5ZUD - chains B and C of the 5 polymer chains in the assembly; structure by electron microscopy, 4.90 A resolution (low resolution: residue-level contacts below are approximate; hydrogen-bond / salt-bridge calls are withheld).

# Chain B
Name: VP2
Organism: Enterovirus A71
UniProtKB: A0A1P8LK26 (A0A1P8LK26_9ENTO); residues 79-323 here = UniProt positions 79-323
Sequence (245 residues; row label = number of the first residue in the row):
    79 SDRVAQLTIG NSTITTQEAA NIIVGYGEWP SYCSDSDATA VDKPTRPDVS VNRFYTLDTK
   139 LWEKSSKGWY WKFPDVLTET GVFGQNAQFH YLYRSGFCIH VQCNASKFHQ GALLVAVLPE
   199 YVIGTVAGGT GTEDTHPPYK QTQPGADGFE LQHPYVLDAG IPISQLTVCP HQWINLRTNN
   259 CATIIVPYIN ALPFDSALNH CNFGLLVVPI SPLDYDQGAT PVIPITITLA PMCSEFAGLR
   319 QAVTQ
Unresolved in the structure: 79-81, 319-323

# Chain C
Name: VP3
Organism: Enterovirus A71
UniProtKB: W8XVT2 (W8XVT2_9ENTO); residues 1-242 here correspond to UniProt positions 324-565 (UniProt number = residue number + 323)
Sequence (242 residues; each row starts with the number of its first residue):
     1 GFPTELKPGT NQFLTTDDGV SAPILPNFHP TPCIHIPGEV RNLLELCQVE TILEVNNVPT
    61 NATSLMERLR FPVSAQAGKG ELCAVFRADP GRNGPWQSTL LGQLCGYYTQ WSGSLEVTFM
   121 FTGSFMATGK MLIAYTPPGG PLPKDRATAM LGTHVIWDFG LQSSVTLVIP WISNTHYRAH
   181 ARDGVFDYYT TGLVSIWYQT NYVVPIGAPN TAYIIALAAA QKNFTMKLCK DASDILQTGT
   241 IQ
Unresolved in the structure: 240-242

# Interface between chain B and chain C
Contacting residue pairs (67; chain B residue first):
  Tyr104(B) with Gly38(C)
  Glu106(B) with His35(C); Pro37(C); Gly38(C)
  Lys185(B) with Ser124(C); Phe125(C); Met126(C)
  Phe186(B) with Ser124(C); Met126(C); Ile206(C); Gly207(C); Pro209(C)
  His187(B) with Ser124(C)
  Gln188(B) with Thr122(C); Gly123(C); Ser124(C); Pro209(C); Thr211(C); Ala212(C)
  Gly189(B) with Thr122(C)
  Ala190(B) with Thr122(C)
  Pro232(B) with Met66(C)
  Tyr233(B) with Glu54(C); Leu65(C); Met66(C); Arg68(C)
  Ile241(B) with Met66(C); Leu69(C)
  Ser242(B) with Thr51(C); Ile52(C); Glu54(C); Leu69(C); Ser98(C)
  Gln243(B) with Thr51(C); Ser98(C); Leu100(C); Gln103(C)
  Thr245(B) with Val49(C); Glu50(C); Thr51(C)
  Trp251(B) with Ile215(C)
  Asn253(B) with Met120(C); Phe121(C); Thr122(C)
  Arg255(B) with Phe121(C); Gly123(C); Ser124(C); Phe125(C); Ala127(C); Phe159(C); Ser163(C)
  Thr256(B) with Ser163(C)
  Tyr266(B) with Pro37(C)
  Ile267(B) with Pro37(C)
  Asn268(B) with Ile36(C)
  Ala269(B) with Ile34(C)
  Ile288(B) with Arg70(C); Ile215(C)
  Ser289(B) with Thr122(C); Tyr213(C)
  Pro290(B) with Arg70(C); Tyr213(C)
  Asp292(B) with Pro209(C)
  Tyr293(B) with Pro209(C)
  Asp294(B) with Gly207(C); Ala208(C); Pro209(C)
Other interface residues (no listed pair), chain B (32 interface residues in all): Val246, Pro265, Leu270, Pro271
Other interface residues (no listed pair), chain C (43 interface residues in all): Leu46, Gln97, Thr99, Gly160, Tyr202, Pro205, Leu217

# In short
32 residues of chain B and 43 residues of chain C are in contact.
Here chain B is VP2 and chain C is VP3, both from Enterovirus A71. Entry 5ZUD (Fit R10 Fab coordinates into
the cryo-EM of EV71 in complex with D6) was determined by electron microscopy (same publication as 5ZUF).
